6X4W - chains I and R of the 9 polymer chains in the assembly; structure by electron microscopy, 3.80 A resolution.

[Chain I]
Protein: DNA-directed RNA polymerase subunit beta
Source organism: Escherichia coli
Notes: EC 2.7.7.6
Reference sequence: P0A8V4 (RPOB_ECO57); residue numbers follow UniProt; this construct covers 1-1342
Sequence (1342 residues; each row starts with the number of its first residue):
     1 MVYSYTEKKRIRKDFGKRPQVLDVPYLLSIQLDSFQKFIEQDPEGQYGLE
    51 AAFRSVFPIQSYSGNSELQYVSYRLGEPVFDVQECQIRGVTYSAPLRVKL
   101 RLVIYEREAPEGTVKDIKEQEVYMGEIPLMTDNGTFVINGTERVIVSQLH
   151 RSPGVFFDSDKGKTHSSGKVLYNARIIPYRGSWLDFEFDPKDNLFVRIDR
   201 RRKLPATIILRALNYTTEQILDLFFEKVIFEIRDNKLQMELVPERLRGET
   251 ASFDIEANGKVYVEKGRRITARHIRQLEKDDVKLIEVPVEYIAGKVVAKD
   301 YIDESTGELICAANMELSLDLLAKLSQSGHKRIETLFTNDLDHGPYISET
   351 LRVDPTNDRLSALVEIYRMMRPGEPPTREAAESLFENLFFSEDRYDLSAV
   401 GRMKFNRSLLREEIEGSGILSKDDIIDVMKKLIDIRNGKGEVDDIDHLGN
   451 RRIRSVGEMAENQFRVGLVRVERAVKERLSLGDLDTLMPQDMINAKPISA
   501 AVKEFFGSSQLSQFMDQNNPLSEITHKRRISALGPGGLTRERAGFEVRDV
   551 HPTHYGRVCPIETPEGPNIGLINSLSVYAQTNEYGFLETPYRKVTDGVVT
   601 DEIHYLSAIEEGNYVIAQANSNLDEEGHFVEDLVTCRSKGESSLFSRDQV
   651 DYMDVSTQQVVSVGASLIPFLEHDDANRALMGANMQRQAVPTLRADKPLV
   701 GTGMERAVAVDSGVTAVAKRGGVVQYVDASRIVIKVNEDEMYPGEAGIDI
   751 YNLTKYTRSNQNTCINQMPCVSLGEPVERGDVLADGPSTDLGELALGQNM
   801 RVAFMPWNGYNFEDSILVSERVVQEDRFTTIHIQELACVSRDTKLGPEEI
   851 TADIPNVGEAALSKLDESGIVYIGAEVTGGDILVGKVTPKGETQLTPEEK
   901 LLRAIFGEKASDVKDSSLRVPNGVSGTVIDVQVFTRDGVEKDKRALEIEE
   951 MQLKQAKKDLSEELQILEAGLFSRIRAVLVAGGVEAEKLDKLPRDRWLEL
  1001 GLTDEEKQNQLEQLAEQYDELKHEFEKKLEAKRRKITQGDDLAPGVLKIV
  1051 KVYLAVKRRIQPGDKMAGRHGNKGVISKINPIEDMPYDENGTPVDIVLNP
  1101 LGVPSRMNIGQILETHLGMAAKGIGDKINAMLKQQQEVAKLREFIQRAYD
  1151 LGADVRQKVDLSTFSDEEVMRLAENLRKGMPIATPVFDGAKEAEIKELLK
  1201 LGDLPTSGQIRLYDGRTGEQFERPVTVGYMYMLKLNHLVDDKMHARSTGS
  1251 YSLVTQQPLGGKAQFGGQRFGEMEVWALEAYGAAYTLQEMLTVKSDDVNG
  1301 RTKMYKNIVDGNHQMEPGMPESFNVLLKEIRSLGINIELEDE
Unresolved in the structure: 1, 891-914, 1342
Swiss-Prot annotation at these positions:
  - modified residue (N6-acetyllysine): Lys1022, Lys1200

[Chain R]
Molecule: 21-nt RNA strand
Sequence (21 nucleotides; each row starts with the number of its first residue):
     1 GCAUUCAAAGCGGAGAGGUAC
Unresolved in the structure: 1-11, 21
Ion coordination: Mg2+: A20 (shared with 3 residues of chain J)

[Chain I / chain R interface]
Residue-residue contacts (18; chain I residue first):
  Ser509(I) - G15(R)  sugar contact
  Gln510(I) - G15(R)  phosphate contact
  Gln513(I) - A16(R)  hydrogen bond to the sugar
  Gln513(I) - G17(R)  phosphate contact
  Leu533(I) - G17(R)  phosphate contact
  Arg540(I) - A16(R)  phosphate contact
  Arg540(I) - G17(R)  salt bridge to the phosphate
  Pro564(I) - G18(R)  phosphate contact
  Asn568(I) - G17(R)  sugar contact
  Asn568(I) - G18(R)  phosphate contact
  Arg687(I) - G18(R)  salt bridge to the phosphate
  Gln688(I) - G18(R)  hydrogen bond to the phosphate
  Gln688(I) - U19(R)  sugar contact
  Lys1065(I) - U19(R)  phosphate contact
  Lys1065(I) - A20(R)  salt bridge to the phosphate
  Lys1073(I) - A20(R)  salt bridge to the phosphate
  His1237(I) - G18(R)  hydrogen bond to the sugar
  His1237(I) - U19(R)  sugar contact
Interface residues without a listed pair, chain I (16 interface residues in all): Asp516, Glu565, Ile572, Asn684

[Summary]
The interface between chain I and chain R involves 16 residues on one side and 6 on the other, with 3 hydrogen
bonds and 4 salt bridges. Among the polar pairs are Gln513(I)-A16(R), His1237(I)-G18(R) and Gln688(I)-G18(R).
Here chain I is DNA-directed RNA polymerase subunit beta (Escherichia coli) and chain R is a 21-nt RNA strand.
Entry 6X4W (Mfd-bound E.coli RNA polymerase elongation complex - III state) was determined by electron
microscopy together with 6X26, 6X2F, 6X2N, 6X43, 6X4Y and 6X50 from the same study.
